PDB entry 6IFL | electron microscopy, 3.16 A resolution | chains E and I of the 10 polymer chains in the assembly

# Chain E
Name: Type III-A CRISPR-associated RAMP protein Csm3
Source organism: Streptococcus thermophilus ND03
UniProtKB: A0A2U2M035 (A0A2U2M035_STRTR); residue numbers follow UniProt; this construct covers 1-220
Sequence (220 residues; numbered 1 to 220; the number before each row is that of its first residue):
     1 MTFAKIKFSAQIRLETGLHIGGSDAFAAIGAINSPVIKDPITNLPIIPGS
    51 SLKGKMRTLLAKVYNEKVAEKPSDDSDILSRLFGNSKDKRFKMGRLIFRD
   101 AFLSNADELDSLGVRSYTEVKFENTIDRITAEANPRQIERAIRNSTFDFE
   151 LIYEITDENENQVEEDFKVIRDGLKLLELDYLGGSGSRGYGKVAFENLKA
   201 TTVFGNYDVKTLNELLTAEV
Not modelled in the structure: 218-220
Construct notes: engineered mutation Asn33 (Asp in A0A2U2M035)
Reported in the primary citation:
  - binding site for NTR: Pro135, Arg136

# Chain I
Molecule: crRNA
Sequence (36 nucleotides; numbered 1 to 36; the number before each row is that of its first residue):
     1 ACGGAAACGCUUUCUAGCUCGCUAUAAUUACCCAUU
Not modelled in the structure: 36

# How chain E and chain I interact
Residue-residue contacts - 53 pairs, chain E then chain I:
  His19(E) - A16(I)  phosphate contact
  Ile20(E) - A16(I)  phosphate contact
  Gly21(E) - U15(I)  sugar contact
  Gly21(E) - A16(I)  hydrogen bond to the phosphate
  Gly22(E) - U15(I)  base contact
  Asp24(E) - U15(I)  base contact
  Pro48(E) - U15(I)  phosphate contact
  Ser50(E) - C14(I)  sugar contact
  Ser50(E) - U15(I)  hydrogen bond to the phosphate
  Ser51(E) - C14(I)  phosphate contact
  Ser51(E) - U15(I)  hydrogen bond to the phosphate
  Lys53(E) - U12(I)  salt bridge to the phosphate
  Lys53(E) - U13(I)  salt bridge to the phosphate
  Gly54(E) - C14(I)  sugar contact
  Lys55(E) - C14(I)  hydrogen bond to the base
  Arg57(E) - U12(I)  hydrogen bond to the phosphate
  Arg57(E) - U13(I)  salt bridge to the phosphate
  Thr58(E) - C14(I)  base contact
  Pro72(E) - U12(I)  sugar contact
  Phe83(E) - U12(I)  phosphate contact
  Gly84(E) - U12(I)  sugar contact
  Asn85(E) - U11(I)  sugar contact
  Asn85(E) - U12(I)  sugar contact
  Ser86(E) - U11(I)  base contact
  Ser86(E) - U12(I)  sugar contact
  Lys92(E) - U11(I)  sugar contact
  Met93(E) - C8(I)  base contact
  Met93(E) - C10(I)  sugar contact
  Met93(E) - U11(I)  sugar contact
  Phe122(E) - G21(I)  sugar contact
  Glu123(E) - G21(I)  phosphate contact
  Asn124(E) - U19(I)  hydrogen bond to the sugar
  Asn124(E) - C20(I)  hydrogen bond to the sugar
  Asn124(E) - G21(I)  hydrogen bond to the base
  Asn124(E) - C22(I)  hydrogen bond to the sugar
  Thr125(E) - U19(I)  hydrogen bond to the phosphate
  Thr125(E) - C20(I)  phosphate contact
  Ile126(E) - C20(I)  hydrogen bond to the phosphate
  Ile126(E) - C22(I)  sugar contact
  Ala133(E) - G21(I)  base contact
  Ala133(E) - C22(I)  base contact
  Pro135(E) - G21(I)  base contact
  Arg136(E) - U19(I)  hydrogen bond to the sugar
  Arg136(E) - G21(I)  salt bridge to the phosphate
  Tyr181(E) - G17(I)  hydrogen bond to the phosphate
  Gly183(E) - A16(I)  phosphate contact
  Gly184(E) - A16(I)  phosphate contact
  Gly184(E) - G17(I)  phosphate contact
  Ser185(E) - G17(I)  phosphate contact
  Gly186(E) - G17(I)  phosphate contact
  Ser187(E) - C18(I)  hydrogen bond to the phosphate
  Arg188(E) - C18(I)  salt bridge to the phosphate
  Arg188(E) - U19(I)  salt bridge to the phosphate
Interface residues without a listed pair, chain E (38 interface residues in all): Gly94, Lys121, Asn134

# Overview
38 residues of chain E face 14 of chain I across their interface; the contacts include 14 hydrogen bonds and 6
salt bridges. Polar pairs include Lys55(E)-C14(I), Asn124(E)-G21(I) and Asn124(E)-U19(I). The paper reports a
binding site for NTR at Pro135(E) and Arg136(E).
Chain E is Type III-A CRISPR-associated RAMP protein Csm3 (Streptococcus thermophilus ND03) and chain I is
crRNA; the structure, Cryo-EM structure of type III-A Csm-NTR complex, was determined by electron microscopy
together with 6IFK, 6IFN, 6IFR, 6IFU, 6IFY, 6IFZ and 6IG0 from the same study.
